Entry 4FBN (X-ray diffraction, 2.40 A resolution); this record covers chain A.

[Chain A]
Protein: 1-phosphatidylinositol 4,5-bisphosphate phosphodiesterase gamma-1
From: Homo sapiens
Notes: EC 3.1.4.11
UniProtKB: P19174 (PLCG1_HUMAN); residue numbers follow UniProt; this construct covers 545-790
Amino-acid sequence (246 residues; numbered 545 to 790; the number before each row is that of its first residue):
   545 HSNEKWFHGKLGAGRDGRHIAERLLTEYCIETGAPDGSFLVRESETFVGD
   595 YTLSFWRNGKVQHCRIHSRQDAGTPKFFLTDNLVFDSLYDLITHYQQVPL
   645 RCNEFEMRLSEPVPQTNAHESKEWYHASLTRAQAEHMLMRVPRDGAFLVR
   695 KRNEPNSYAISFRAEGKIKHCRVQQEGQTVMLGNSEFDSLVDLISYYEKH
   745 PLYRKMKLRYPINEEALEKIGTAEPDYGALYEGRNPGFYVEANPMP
Unresolved in the structure: 545-546, 559, 773-782, 790
UniProt features mapped onto this chain:
  - modified residue (Phosphotyrosine): Y771, Y775, Y783
Reported in the primary citation:
  - mutagenesis - R586L, R694L/R696L: decreased catalytic activity on FGFb/Heparin stimulation
  - mutagenesis - N728D, S729Y, R748E, R753E: increased catalytic activity
  - mutagenesis - R748E, R753E: abolished binding to PLC-core
  - mutagenesis - S729Y: decreased binding to PLC-core
  - mutagenesis - R586L: decreased binding to FGFR1-3P
  - mutagenesis - R694L/R696L: unchanged binding to FGFR1-3P

[In short]
The paper reports that N728D, S729Y and R748E, among others, increase catalytic activity; R586L and
R694L/R696L reduce catalytic activity on FGFb/Heparin stimulation.
Chain A is 1-phosphatidylinositol 4,5-bisphosphate phosphodiesterase gamma-1 (Homo sapiens); the structure,
Insights into structural integration of the PLCgamma regulatory region and mechanism of autoinhibition and
activation based ..., was determined by X-ray diffraction together with 4EY0 from the same study.
